Entry 6XGQ (electron microscopy, 3.80 A resolution); this record covers chains B and G of the 14 polymer chains in the assembly.

Chain B (and G):
Protein: YSD1_17
From: Bacteriophage sp
Notes: chain G of this document is another copy of the same molecule, construct and numbering; everything in this record applies to it too
Reference sequence: A0A498U580 (A0A498U580_9VIRU); numbering as in UniProt (aligned over 1-354)
Amino-acid sequence (354 residues; numbered 1 to 354; the number before each row is that of its first residue):
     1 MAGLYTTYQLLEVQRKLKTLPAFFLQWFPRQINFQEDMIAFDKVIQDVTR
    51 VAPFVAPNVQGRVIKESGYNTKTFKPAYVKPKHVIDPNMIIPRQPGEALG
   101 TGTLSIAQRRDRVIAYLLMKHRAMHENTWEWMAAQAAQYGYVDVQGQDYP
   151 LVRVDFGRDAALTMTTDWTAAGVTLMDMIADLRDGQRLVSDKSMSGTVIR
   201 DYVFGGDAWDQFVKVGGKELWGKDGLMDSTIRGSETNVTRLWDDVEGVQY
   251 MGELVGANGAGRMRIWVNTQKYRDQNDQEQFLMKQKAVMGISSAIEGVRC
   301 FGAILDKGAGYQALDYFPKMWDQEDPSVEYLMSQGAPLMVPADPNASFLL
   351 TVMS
Disordered / not traced: 1 (chain G: 1-3, 218-236)

Interface between chain B and chain G:
Residue-residue contacts (22; chain B residue first):
  L4(B) - T71(G)
  I90(B) - Y311(G)
  I91(B) - L305(G)  hydrophobic
  T101(B) - E36(G)
  G102(B) - E36(G)  hydrogen bond (backbone-side chain)
  S105(B) - Q35(G)  hydrogen bond
  I106(B) - Q35(G)
  I106(B) - A303(G)  hydrophobic
  I106(B) - Y311(G)  hydrophobic
  A107(B) - G310(G)
  R110(B) - K307(G)
  R110(B) - Y311(G)
  D322(B) - K307(G)
  E324(B) - K319(G)  salt bridge
  E324(B) - W321(G)
  D325(B) - K80(G)  salt bridge
  D325(B) - K82(G)  salt bridge
  D325(B) - M332(G)
  S327(B) - L305(G)
  S327(B) - Y311(G)
  E329(B) - K307(G)  salt bridge
  E329(B) - Y311(G)  hydrogen bond
Interface residues without a listed pair, chain G (15 interface residues in all): D37, D306

Summary:
14 residues of chain B face 15 of chain G across their interface; the contacts include 3 hydrogen bonds and 4
salt bridges. Polar pairs include E324(B)-K319(G), D325(B)-K80(G) and D325(B)-K82(G).
Chain B and chain G are both YSD1_17 (Bacteriophage sp); the structure, YSD1 bacteriophage capsid, was
determined by electron microscopy (same publication as 6XGP and 6XGR).
